Entry 4B8B (X-ray diffraction, 2.80 A resolution); this record covers chains A and B.

== Chain A (and B) ==
Protein: General negative regulator of transcription subunit 1
From: Saccharomyces cerevisiae S288C
Notes: fragment: n-terminal domain, residues 151-753; chain B of this document is another copy of the same molecule, construct and numbering; everything in this record applies to it too
Reference sequence: P25655 (NOT1_YEAST); numbering as in UniProt (aligned over 151-753)
Chain sequence (603 residues; numbered 151 to 753; the number before each row is that of its first residue):
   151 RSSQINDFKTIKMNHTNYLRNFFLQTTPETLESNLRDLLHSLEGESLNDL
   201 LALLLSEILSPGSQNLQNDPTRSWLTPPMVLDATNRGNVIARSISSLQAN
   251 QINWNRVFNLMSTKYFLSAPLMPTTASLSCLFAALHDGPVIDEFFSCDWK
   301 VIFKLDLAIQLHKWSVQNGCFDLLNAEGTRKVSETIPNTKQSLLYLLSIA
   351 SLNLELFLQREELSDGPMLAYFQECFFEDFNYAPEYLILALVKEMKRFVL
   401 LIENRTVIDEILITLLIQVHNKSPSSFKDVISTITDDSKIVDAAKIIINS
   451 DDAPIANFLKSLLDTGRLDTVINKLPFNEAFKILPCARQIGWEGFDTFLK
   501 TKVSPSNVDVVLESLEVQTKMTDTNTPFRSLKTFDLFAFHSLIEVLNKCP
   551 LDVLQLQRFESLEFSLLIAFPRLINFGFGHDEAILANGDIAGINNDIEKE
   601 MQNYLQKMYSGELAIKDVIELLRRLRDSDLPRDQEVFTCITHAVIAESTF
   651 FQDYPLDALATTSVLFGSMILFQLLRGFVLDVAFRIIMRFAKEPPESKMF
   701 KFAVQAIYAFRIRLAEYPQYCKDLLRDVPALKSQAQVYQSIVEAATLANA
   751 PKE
Disordered / not traced: 151-191, 211-232, 268-270, 524-525, 747-753 (chain B: 151-191, 211-232, 268-271, 747-753)
Bound ions: gold ion site 1 near C486 (its only coordinating residue here); gold ion site 2 near C549 (its only coordinating residue here); gold ion site 3 near C639 (its only coordinating residue here)

== Interface between chain A and chain B ==
Contacting residue pairs (50):
  H312(A) - K698(B)  hydrogen bond
  K313(A) - L656(B)
  W314(A) - L656(B)
  S315(A) - D657(B)  hydrogen bond
  V316(A) - D657(B)  hydrogen bond (backbone-side chain)
  Q317(A) - D657(B)  hydrogen bond (backbone-side chain)
  Q317(A) - A660(B)
  Q317(A) - T661(B)
  Q341(A) - Y609(B)
  E378(A) - Q652(B)
  E378(A) - D653(B)
  E378(A) - K698(B)  salt bridge
  N381(A) - D653(B)
  Y382(A) - D653(B)
  Y382(A) - Y654(B)  hydrophobic
  Y382(A) - P655(B)
  Y382(A) - A658(B)
  K422(A) - F650(B)
  A453(A) - T524(B)
  P454(A) - T524(B)
  D523(A) - P527(B)
  D523(A) - F528(B)
  T526(A) - N525(B)
  T526(A) - P527(B)
  P527(A) - D523(B)
  P527(A) - T524(B)
  P527(A) - N525(B)
  P527(A) - T526(B)
  P527(A) - P527(B)  hydrophobic
  F528(A) - D523(B)  hydrogen bond (backbone-backbone)
  K532(A) - T524(B)  hydrogen bond (side chain-backbone)
  Q606(A) - T339(B)
  Y609(A) - Q341(B)
  S610(A) - Q341(B)
  Q652(A) - E378(B)
  D653(A) - E378(B)
  D653(A) - N381(B)
  D653(A) - Y382(B)
  Y654(A) - Y382(B)  hydrophobic
  P655(A) - Y382(B)
  L656(A) - K313(B)
  L656(A) - W314(B)
  L656(A) - S315(B)
  D657(A) - S315(B)
  D657(A) - V316(B)  hydrogen bond (side chain-backbone)
  D657(A) - Q317(B)  hydrogen bond (side chain-backbone)
  A660(A) - Q317(B)
  T661(A) - Q317(B)
  K698(A) - H312(B)  hydrogen bond
  K698(A) - E378(B)  salt bridge
Other interface residues (no listed pair), chain A (35 interface residues in all): T339, K340, T522, A658, E696
Other interface residues (no listed pair), chain B (32 interface residues in all): K340, Q606, S610

== Summary ==
The interface between chain A and chain B involves 35 residues on one side and 32 on the other; the contacts
include 9 hydrogen bonds and 2 salt bridges. Among the polar pairs are E378(A)-K698(B), H312(A)-K698(B) and
S315(A)-D657(B).
Chain A and chain B are both General negative regulator of transcription subunit 1 (Saccharomyces cerevisiae
S288C); the structure, N-Terminal domain of the yeast Not1, was determined by X-ray diffraction together with
4B89, 4B8A and 4B8C from the same study.
